PDB entry 4XLR | X-ray diffraction, 4.30 A resolution (low resolution: residue-level contacts below are approximate; hydrogen-bond / salt-bridge calls are withheld) | chains F and O of the 10 polymer chains in the assembly

[Chain F]
Name: RNA polymerase sigma factor SigA
Organism: Thermus aquaticus
UniProtKB: Q9EZJ8 (SIGA_THEAQ); numbering as in UniProt (aligned over 92-438)
Sequence (347 residues; each row starts with the number of its first residue):
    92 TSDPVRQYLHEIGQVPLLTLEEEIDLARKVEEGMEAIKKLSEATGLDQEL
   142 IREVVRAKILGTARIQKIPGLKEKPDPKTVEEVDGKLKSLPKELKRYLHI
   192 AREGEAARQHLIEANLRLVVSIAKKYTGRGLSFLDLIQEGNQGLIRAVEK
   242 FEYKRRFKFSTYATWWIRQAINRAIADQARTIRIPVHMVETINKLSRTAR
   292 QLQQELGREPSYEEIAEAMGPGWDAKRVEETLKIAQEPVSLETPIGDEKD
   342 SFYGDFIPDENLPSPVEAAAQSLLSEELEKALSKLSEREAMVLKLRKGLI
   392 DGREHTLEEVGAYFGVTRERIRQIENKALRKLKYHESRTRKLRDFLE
Disordered / not traced: 92-93
Curated features (UniProtKB/Swiss-Prot):
  - DNA-binding region: Leu-398 to Asn-417 (H-T-H motif)
  - region: Ser-93 to Ile-128 (Sigma-70 factor domain-1)
  - motif: Asp-226 to Gln-229 (Interaction with polymerase core subunit RpoC)

[Chain O]
Molecule: 48-nt DNA strand
Sequence (48 nucleotides; numbered 1 to 48; the number before each row is that of its first residue):
     1 CTTGACAAAAGTGTTAAATTGTGCTATACTGGGAGCTGTCACGGATGC

[How chain F and chain O interact]
Contacting residue pairs (64; chain F residue first):
  Val-96(F) / DG32(O)
  Arg-97(F) / DG32(O)
  Leu-100(F) / DG31(O)
  Leu-100(F) / DG32(O)
  His-101(F) / DG31(O)
  Ile-103(F) / DG31(O)
  Leu-109(F) / DT30(O)
  Glu-114(F) / DT30(O)
  Ala-205(F) / DT30(O)
  Asn-206(F) / DT30(O)
  Arg-208(F) / DT30(O)
  Arg-208(F) / DG31(O)
  Leu-209(F) / DT30(O)
  Ser-212(F) / DG31(O)
  Lys-215(F) / DG33(O)
  Phe-224(F) / DG32(O)
  Phe-224(F) / DG33(O)
  Arg-237(F) / DC24(O)
  Lys-241(F) / DC24(O)
  Lys-241(F) / DT25(O)
  Phe-242(F) / DA26(O)
  Glu-243(F) / DA26(O)
  Arg-246(F) / DA26(O)
  Phe-248(F) / DA26(O)
  Phe-248(F) / DT27(O)
  Phe-248(F) / DA28(O)
  Lys-249(F) / DA28(O)
  Lys-249(F) / DC29(O)
  Lys-249(F) / DT30(O)
  Ser-251(F) / DA28(O)
  Ser-251(F) / DC29(O)
  Thr-252(F) / DA26(O)
  Thr-252(F) / DT27(O)
  Thr-252(F) / DA28(O)
  Thr-252(F) / DC29(O)
  Tyr-253(F) / DT25(O)
  Tyr-253(F) / DA26(O)
  Thr-255(F) / DC29(O)
  Trp-256(F) / DT25(O)
  Trp-256(F) / DC29(O)
  Trp-257(F) / DC24(O)
  Trp-257(F) / DT25(O)
  Gln-260(F) / DC24(O)
  Gln-260(F) / DT25(O)
  Arg-264(F) / DT22(O)
  Arg-264(F) / DG23(O)
  Arg-264(F) / DC24(O)
  Arg-274(F) / DG21(O)
  Pro-276(F) / DT20(O)
  Pro-276(F) / DG21(O)
  Val-277(F) / DG21(O)
  Val-277(F) / DT22(O)
  His-278(F) / DT20(O)
  Arg-379(F) / DC1(O)
  Val-407(F) / DC1(O)
  Val-407(F) / DT2(O)
  Thr-408(F) / DT2(O)
  Arg-409(F) / DA5(O)
  Glu-410(F) / DT2(O)
  Glu-410(F) / DT3(O)
  Arg-411(F) / DC1(O)
  Arg-411(F) / DT2(O)
  Gln-414(F) / DC1(O)
  Gln-414(F) / DT2(O)
Other interface residues (no listed pair), chain F (43 interface residues in all): Gly-104, Leu-108, Arg-247
Other interface residues (no listed pair), chain O (19 interface residues in all): DT19

[Summary]
43 residues of chain F face 19 of chain O across their interface.
Chain F is RNA polymerase sigma factor SigA (Thermus aquaticus) and chain O is a 48-nt DNA strand; the
structure, Crystal structure of T.aquaticus transcription initiation complex with CarD containing bubble
promoter and RNA, was determined by X-ray diffraction together with 4XLS and 4XAX from the same study.
